9D61 - chains A and B of the 4 polymer chains in the assembly; structure by electron microscopy, 3.58 A resolution.

# Chain A
Molecule: Kappa-type opioid receptor
Organism: Homo sapiens
Reference sequence: P41145 (OPRK_HUMAN); residue numbers follow UniProt; this construct covers 1-380
Chain sequence (380 residues; numbered 1 to 380; the number before each row is that of its first residue):
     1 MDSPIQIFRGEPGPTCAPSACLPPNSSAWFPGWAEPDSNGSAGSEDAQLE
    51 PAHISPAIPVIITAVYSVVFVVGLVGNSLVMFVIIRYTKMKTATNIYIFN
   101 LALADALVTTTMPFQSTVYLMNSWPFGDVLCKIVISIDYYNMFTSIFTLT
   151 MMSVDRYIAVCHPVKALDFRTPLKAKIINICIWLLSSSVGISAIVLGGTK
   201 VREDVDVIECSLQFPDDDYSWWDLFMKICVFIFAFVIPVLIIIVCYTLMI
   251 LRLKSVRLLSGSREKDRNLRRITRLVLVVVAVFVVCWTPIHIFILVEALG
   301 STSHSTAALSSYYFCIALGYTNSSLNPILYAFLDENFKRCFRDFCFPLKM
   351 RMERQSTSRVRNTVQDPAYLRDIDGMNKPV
Not modelled in the structure: 1-56, 343-380
Cystine bridges: Cys131-Cys210
Residues lining bound ligands: JDC ((3R)-7-hydroxy-N-{(2S)-1-[(3R,4R)-4-(3-hydroxyphenyl)-3,4-dimethylpiperidin-1-yl]-3-methylbutan-2-yl}-1,2,3,4-tetrahydroisoquinoline-3-carboxamide): Thr111, Gln115, Val118, Trp124, Val134, Ile135, Asp138, Tyr139, Met142, Glu209, Cys210, Lys227, Val230, Trp287, Ile290, His291, Ile294, Tyr312, Ile316, Gly319, Tyr320
Swiss-Prot annotation at these positions:
  - lipidation: Cys345 (S-palmitoyl cysteine)
  - glycosylation (N-linked (GlcNAc...) asparagine): Asn25, Asn39

# Chain B
Molecule: Guanine nucleotide-binding protein G(i) subunit alpha-1
Organism: Homo sapiens
Reference sequence: P63096 (GNAI1_HUMAN); numbering as in UniProt (aligned over 1-354)
Chain sequence (354 residues; each row starts with the number of its first residue):
     1 MGCTLSAEDKAAVERSKMIDRNLREDGEKAAREVKLLLLGAGESGKSTIV
    51 KQMKIIHEAGYSEEECKQYKAVVYSNTIQSIIAIIRAMGRLKIDFGDSAR
   101 ADDARQLFVLAGAAEEGFMTAELAGVIKRLWKDSGVQACFNRSREYQLND
   151 SAAYYLNDLDRIAQPNYIPTQQDVLRTRVKTTGIVETHFTFKDLHFKMFD
   201 VGGQRSERKKWIHCFEGVTAIIFCVALSDYDLVLAEDEEMNRMHESMKLF
   251 DSICNNKWFTDTSIILFLNKKDLFEEKIKKSPLTICYPEYAGSNTYEEAA
   301 AYIQCQFEDLNKRKDTKEIYTHFTCATDTKNVQFVFDAVTDVIIKNNLKD
   351 CGLF
Not modelled in the structure: 1-4, 53-179
Swiss-Prot annotation at these positions:
  - region: Lys35 to Thr48 (G1 motif), Asp173 to Thr181 (G2 motif), Phe196 to Arg205 (G3 motif), Ile265 to Asp272 (G4 motif), Thr324 to Thr329 (G5 motif)
  - binding site (GTP): Glu43 to Thr48, Ser151, Leu175 to Thr181, Asp200 to Gln204, Asn269 to Asp272, Ala326
  - binding site (Mg(2+)): Ser47, Thr181
  - modified residue: Arg178 (ADP-ribosylarginine), Gln204 (Deamidated glutamine), Cys351 (ADP-ribosylcysteine)
  - lipidation: Gly2 (N-myristoyl glycine), Cys3 (S-palmitoyl cysteine)

# Interface between chain A and chain B
Residue-residue contacts (42):
  Thr92(A) - Asp350(B)
  Thr94(A) - Cys351(B)
  Asp155(A) - Cys351(B)
  Arg156(A) - Leu353(B)
  Ala159(A) - Asn347(B)  hydrogen bond (backbone-side chain)
  Val160(A) - Ile344(B)
  Val160(A) - Leu348(B)  hydrophobic
  Pro163(A) - Ile343(B)
  Pro163(A) - Ile344(B)  hydrophobic
  Pro163(A) - Asn347(B)
  Val164(A) - Lys192(B)
  Val164(A) - Asp193(B)
  Ala166(A) - Asn347(B)
  Asp168(A) - Arg32(B)  salt bridge
  Arg170(A) - Asn347(B)
  Arg170(A) - Asp350(B)  salt bridge
  Arg170(A) - Cys351(B)  hydrogen bond
  Thr171(A) - Glu28(B)
  Arg252(A) - Ile344(B)
  Val256(A) - Asp341(B)
  Arg257(A) - Glu318(B)  salt bridge
  Arg257(A) - Tyr320(B)
  Arg257(A) - Asp341(B)  hydrogen bond (backbone-side chain)
  Leu258(A) - Ser263(B)
  Leu258(A) - Glu318(B)
  Leu258(A) - Tyr320(B)
  Leu258(A) - Asp341(B)  hydrogen bond (backbone-side chain)
  Leu258(A) - Lys345(B)
  Leu259(A) - Phe354(B)  hydrophobic
  Glu264(A) - Asp315(B)
  Lys265(A) - Lys314(B)  hydrogen bond (side chain-backbone)
  Lys265(A) - Glu318(B)
  Arg271(A) - Leu353(B)  hydrogen bond (side chain-backbone)
  Ile272(A) - Leu353(B)
  Leu275(A) - Leu353(B)  hydrophobic
  Asp334(A) - Cys351(B)
  Asp334(A) - Gly352(B)
  Glu335(A) - Gly352(B)
  Asn336(A) - Lys349(B)
  Asn336(A) - Asp350(B)  hydrogen bond (side chain-backbone)
  Asn336(A) - Cys351(B)
  Asn336(A) - Gly352(B)
Interface residues without a listed pair, chain A (28 interface residues in all): Leu167, Leu253, Asn268
Interface residues without a listed pair, chain B (27 interface residues in all): Ala31, Leu194, Ile319, Thr321, Phe334, Thr340

# Overview
28 residues of chain A and 27 residues of chain B are in contact, with 7 hydrogen bonds and 3 salt bridges.
Polar pairs include Asp168(A)-Arg32(B), Arg170(A)-Asp350(B) and Arg257(A)-Glu318(B). Bound to chain A:
compound JDC.
Chain A is Kappa-type opioid receptor and chain B is Guanine nucleotide-binding protein G(i) subunit alpha-1,
both from Homo sapiens; the structure, Kappa opioid receptor:Galphai protein in complex with inverse agonist
JDTic , no scFv16, was determined by electron microscopy (same publication as 8VVE, 8VVF and 8VVG).
